8THL - chains B and G of the 5 polymer chains in the assembly; structure by electron microscopy, 3.10 A resolution.

[Chain B]
Protein: Guanine nucleotide-binding protein G(I)/G(S)/G(T) subunit beta-1
Source organism: Homo sapiens
Reference sequence: P62873 (GBB1_HUMAN); residue numbers follow UniProt; this construct covers 2-340
Amino-acid sequence (358 residues; numbered -17 to 340; the number before each row is that of its first residue; numbers below 1 keep their minus sign (Met-17 is residue -17)):
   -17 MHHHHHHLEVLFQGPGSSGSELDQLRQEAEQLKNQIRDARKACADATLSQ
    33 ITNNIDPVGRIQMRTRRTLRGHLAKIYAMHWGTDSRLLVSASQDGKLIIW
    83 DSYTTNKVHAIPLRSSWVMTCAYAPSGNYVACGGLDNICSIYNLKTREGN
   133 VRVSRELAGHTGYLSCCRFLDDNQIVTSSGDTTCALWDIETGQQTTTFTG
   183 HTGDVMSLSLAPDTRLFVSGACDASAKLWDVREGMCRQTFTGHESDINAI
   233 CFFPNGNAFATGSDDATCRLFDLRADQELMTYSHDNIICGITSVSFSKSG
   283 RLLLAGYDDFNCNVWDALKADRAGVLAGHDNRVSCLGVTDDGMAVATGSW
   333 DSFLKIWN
Unresolved in the structure: -17 to 2
Differences from the reference sequence: expression tag (-17 to 1)

[Chain G]
Protein: Guanine nucleotide-binding protein G(I)/G(S)/G(O) subunit gamma-2
Source organism: Homo sapiens
Reference sequence: P59768 (GBG2_HUMAN); residues 1-71 here = UniProt positions 1-71
Amino-acid sequence (71 residues; numbered 1 to 71; the number before each row is that of its first residue):
     1 MASNNTASIAQARKLVEQLKMEANIDRIKVSKAAADLMAYCEAHAKEDPL
    51 LTPVPASENPFREKKFFCAIL
Unresolved in the structure: 1-8, 63-71

[Interface between chain B and chain G]
Contacting residue pairs (66):
  Leu7(B) with Ala12(G), hydrophobic; Val16(G)
  Leu14(B) with Ala23(G), hydrophobic
  Ile18(B) with Leu19(G), hydrophobic; Glu22(G); Ala23(G), hydrophobic
  Arg22(B) with Glu22(G), salt bridge
  Cys25(B) with Arg27(G), hydrogen bond (side chain-backbone); Ile28(G); Lys29(G); Val30(G), hydrogen bond (backbone-backbone)
  Ala26(B) with Val30(G), hydrophobic
  Asp27(B) with Val30(G); Ser31(G), hydrogen bond
  Ala28(B) with Val30(G); Ser31(G)
  Thr34(B) with Met38(G)
  Ile37(B) with Met38(G), hydrophobic; Glu42(G)
  Val40(B) with Leu51(G), hydrophobic
  Ile43(B) with Leu51(G)
  Arg48(B) with Asn59(G); Phe61(G)
  Arg49(B) with Pro60(G); Phe61(G), hydrogen bond (side chain-backbone); Arg62(G)
  Ser84(B) with Phe61(G)
  Tyr85(B) with Pro60(G), hydrophobic; Phe61(G), hydrophobic
  Cys218(B) with Gln18(G); Met21(G)
  Arg219(B) with Glu22(G)
  Gln220(B) with Ile25(G)
  Phe235(B) with Leu37(G), hydrophobic; Tyr40(G), hydrophobic; Cys41(G), hydrophobic
  Pro236(B) with Tyr40(G), hydrophobic
  Asn237(B) with Tyr40(G)
  Ala240(B) with Leu37(G), hydrophobic
  Asp254(B) with Ala33(G); Leu37(G)
  Arg256(B) with Asp26(G); Arg27(G); Ile28(G), hydrogen bond (backbone-backbone)
  Ala257(B) with Ala33(G), hydrophobic
  Asp258(B) with Glu22(G)
  Gln259(B) with Val30(G)
  Leu261(B) with Val30(G), hydrophobic
  Ser279(B) with Leu50(G)
  Lys280(B) with Glu47(G)
  Ser281(B) with Cys41(G); His44(G); Asp48(G)
  Gly282(B) with Cys41(G)
  Arg283(B) with Glu42(G), salt bridge
  Leu284(B) with Leu50(G), hydrophobic
  Leu300(B) with Met38(G), hydrophobic; Cys41(G), hydrophobic
  Gly324(B) with Pro49(G); Leu50(G)
  Met325(B) with Leu50(G); Pro60(G)
  Ala326(B) with Phe61(G), hydrophobic
  Val327(B) with Leu50(G), hydrophobic
  Asn340(B) with Val54(G); Asn59(G), hydrogen bond
Also at the interface, not in a pair above, chain B (49 interface residues in all): Ala11, Leu30, Ile33, Thr221, Asn239, Val320, Asp323, Ile338
Also at the interface, not in a pair above, chain G (35 interface residues in all): Ile9, Arg13, Lys20, Ala34

[In short]
49 residues of chain B and 35 residues of chain G are in contact; the contacts include 6 hydrogen bonds and 2
salt bridges. Among the polar pairs are Arg22(B)-Glu22(G), Arg283(B)-Glu42(G) and Cys25(B)-Arg27(G).
Here chain B is Guanine nucleotide-binding protein G(I)/G(S)/G(T) subunit beta-1 and chain G is Guanine
nucleotide-binding protein G(I)/G(S)/G(O) subunit gamma-2, both from Homo sapiens. Entry 8THL (Cryo-EM
structure of epinephrine-bound alpha-1A-adrenergic receptor in complex with heterotrimeric Gq-protein) was
determined by electron microscopy, deposited together with 8THK.
